PDB entry 6TM4 | X-ray diffraction, 1.89 A resolution | chains AAA and BBB

== Chain AAA ==
Molecule: PaaK-like ligase (AMP-dependent synthetase and ligase)
Source organism: Streptomyces sp. Tu 6176
UniProt: A0A022MRT4 (A0A022MRT4_9ACTN); numbering as in UniProt (aligned over 1-436)
Chain sequence (436 residues; row label = number of the first residue in the row):
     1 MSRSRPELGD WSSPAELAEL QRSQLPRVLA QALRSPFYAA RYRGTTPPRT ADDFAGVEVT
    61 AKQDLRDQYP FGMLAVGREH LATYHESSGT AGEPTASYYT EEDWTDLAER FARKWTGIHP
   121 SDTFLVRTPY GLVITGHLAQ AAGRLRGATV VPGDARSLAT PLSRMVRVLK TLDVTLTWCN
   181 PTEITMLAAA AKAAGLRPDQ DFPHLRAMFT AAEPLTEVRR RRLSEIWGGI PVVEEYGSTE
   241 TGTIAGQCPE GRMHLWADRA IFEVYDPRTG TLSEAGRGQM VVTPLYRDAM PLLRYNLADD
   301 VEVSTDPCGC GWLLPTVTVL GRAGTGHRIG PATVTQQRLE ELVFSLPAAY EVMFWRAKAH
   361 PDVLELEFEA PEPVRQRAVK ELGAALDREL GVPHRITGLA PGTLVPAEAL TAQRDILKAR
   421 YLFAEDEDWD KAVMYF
Disordered / not traced: 1-3, 322-324
Metal / ion sites: Mg2+ site 1: Glu79, Leu81 (shared with Gly147(BBB) of chain BBB); Mg2+ site 2: Gly147 (shared with Glu79(BBB), Leu81(BBB) of chain BBB); Zn2+: Cys248, His254, Cys308, Cys310
Ligand contacts:
  - 2-hydroxybenzoic acid (SAL), molecule 1: Arg127, Thr128, Pro129, Thr135, Arg156, Trp178, Cys179, Asn180, Ala211, Ala212
  - 2-hydroxybenzoic acid (SAL), molecule 2: Ile134, Thr135, Leu138, Trp178, Ala211, Ala212, Glu235, Tyr236, Gly237, Ser238, Thr239, Gly242, Thr243
From the paper describing this entry:
  - binding site for 2-hydroxybenzoic acid: Thr128, Thr135, Arg156, Trp178, Ala211, Ala212

== Chain BBB ==
Molecule: PaaK-like ligase (AMP-dependent synthetase and ligase)
Source organism: Streptomyces sp. Tu 6176
UniProt: A0A022MRT4 (A0A022MRT4_9ACTN); residue numbers follow UniProt; this construct covers 1-436
Chain sequence (437 residues; row label = number of the first residue in the row; numbering starts at 0):
     0 AMSRSRPELG DWSSPAELAE LQRSQLPRVL AQALRSPFYA ARYRGTTPPR TADDFAGVEV
    60 TAKQDLRDQY PFGMLAVGRE HLATYHESSG TAGEPTASYY TEEDWTDLAE RFARKWTGIH
   120 PSDTFLVRTP YGLVITGHLA QAAGRLRGAT VVPGDARSLA TPLSRMVRVL KTLDVTLTWC
   180 NPTEITMLAA AAKAAGLRPD QDFPHLRAMF TAAEPLTEVR RRRLSEIWGG IPVVEEYGST
   240 ETGTIAGQCP EGRMHLWADR AIFEVYDPRT GTLSEAGRGQ MVVTPLYRDA MPLLRYNLAD
   300 DVEVSTDPCG CGWLLPTVTV LGRAGTGHRI GPATVTQQRL EELVFSLPAA YEVMFWRAKA
   360 HPDVLELEFE APEPVRQRAV KELGAALDRE LGVPHRITGL APGTLVPAEA LTAQRDILKA
   420 RYLFAEDEDW DKAVMYF
Disordered / not traced: 322-326
Construct notes: expression tag (0)
Metal / ion sites: Mg2+ site 1: Glu79, Leu81 (shared with Gly147(AAA) of chain AAA); Mg2+ site 2: Gly147 (shared with Glu79(AAA), Leu81(AAA) of chain AAA); Zn2+: Cys248, His254, Cys308, Cys310
Ligand contacts:
  - adenosine monophosphate (AMP): Ser87, Ser88, Ala211, Ala212, Glu213, Pro214, Glu234, Glu235, Tyr236, Gly237, Ser238, Thr239, Glu240, Met253, Leu297, Asp299, Val319
  - 2-hydroxybenzoic acid (SAL), molecule 1: Thr128, Pro129, Thr135, Arg156, Trp178, Asn180, Ala211, Ala212
  - 2-hydroxybenzoic acid (SAL), molecule 2: Ile134, Leu138, Trp178, Ala211, Ala212, Glu235, Tyr236, Gly237, Ser238, Thr239, Gly242, Thr243

== How chain AAA and chain BBB interact ==
Pairs across the interface (206):
  Tyr69(AAA) - Arg167(BBB)  hydrogen bond
  Tyr69(AAA) - Thr171(BBB)  hydrogen bond
  Tyr69(AAA) - Leu172(BBB)
  Pro70(AAA) - Thr171(BBB)
  Pro70(AAA) - Leu172(BBB)  hydrophobic
  Phe71(AAA) - Leu172(BBB)  hydrophobic
  Arg78(AAA) - Thr123(BBB)  hydrogen bond
  Arg78(AAA) - Thr149(BBB)  hydrogen bond (backbone-side chain)
  Arg78(AAA) - Leu172(BBB)  hydrogen bond (side chain-backbone)
  Arg78(AAA) - Asp173(BBB)  salt bridge
  Glu79(AAA) - Pro120(BBB)
  Glu79(AAA) - Gly147(BBB)
  Leu81(AAA) - Gly147(BBB)
  Leu81(AAA) - Thr149(BBB)  hydrogen bond (backbone-side chain)
  Ala82(AAA) - Ala148(BBB)
  Ala82(AAA) - Thr149(BBB)
  Ala82(AAA) - Val150(BBB)  hydrogen bond (backbone-backbone)
  Thr83(AAA) - Arg144(BBB)
  Thr83(AAA) - Val150(BBB)
  Tyr84(AAA) - Val150(BBB)  hydrogen bond (backbone-backbone)
  Tyr84(AAA) - Val151(BBB)  hydrophobic
  Tyr84(AAA) - Pro152(BBB)
  Tyr84(AAA) - Leu172(BBB)  hydrophobic
  His85(AAA) - Pro152(BBB)
  Glu86(AAA) - Arg164(BBB)  salt bridge
  Glu86(AAA) - Arg167(BBB)  salt bridge
  Glu86(AAA) - Val168(BBB)
  Ser87(AAA) - Arg164(BBB)
  Ser88(AAA) - Ile416(BBB)
  Ser88(AAA) - Lys418(BBB)
  Gly89(AAA) - Asp415(BBB)
  Gly89(AAA) - Ile416(BBB)  hydrogen bond (backbone-backbone)
  Thr90(AAA) - Asp415(BBB)
  Ala91(AAA) - Arg414(BBB)
  Ala91(AAA) - Asp415(BBB)  hydrogen bond (backbone-side chain)
  Pro94(AAA) - Arg167(BBB)
  Glu101(AAA) - Arg144(BBB)  salt bridge
  Trp104(AAA) - Arg144(BBB)
  Pro120(AAA) - Glu79(BBB)
  Ser121(AAA) - Glu79(BBB)
  Thr123(AAA) - Arg78(BBB)  hydrogen bond
  Tyr130(AAA) - Tyr130(BBB)  hydrophobic
  Tyr130(AAA) - His137(BBB)
  Tyr130(AAA) - Pro152(BBB)
  Tyr130(AAA) - Asp154(BBB)
  Gly131(AAA) - Pro152(BBB)
  Gly131(AAA) - Asp154(BBB)  hydrogen bond (backbone-side chain)
  Gly131(AAA) - Ala159(BBB)
  Gly131(AAA) - Thr160(BBB)
  Leu132(AAA) - Val151(BBB)  hydrophobic
  Leu132(AAA) - Pro152(BBB)  hydrogen bond (backbone-backbone)
  Leu132(AAA) - Thr160(BBB)
  Leu132(AAA) - Arg164(BBB)
  Leu132(AAA) - Met165(BBB)  hydrophobic
  His137(AAA) - Tyr130(BBB)
  His137(AAA) - Gln140(BBB)  hydrogen bond
  His137(AAA) - Pro152(BBB)
  Gln140(AAA) - His137(BBB)  hydrogen bond
  Arg144(AAA) - Ala82(BBB)
  Arg144(AAA) - Thr83(BBB)
  Arg144(AAA) - Glu101(BBB)  salt bridge
  Gly147(AAA) - Glu79(BBB)
  Ala148(AAA) - Ala82(BBB)
  Thr149(AAA) - Arg78(BBB)  hydrogen bond (side chain-backbone)
  Thr149(AAA) - Leu81(BBB)  hydrogen bond (side chain-backbone)
  Thr149(AAA) - Ala82(BBB)
  Val150(AAA) - Ala82(BBB)  hydrogen bond (backbone-backbone)
  Val150(AAA) - Thr83(BBB)
  Val150(AAA) - Tyr84(BBB)  hydrogen bond (backbone-backbone)
  Val151(AAA) - Leu132(BBB)  hydrophobic
  Pro152(AAA) - Tyr84(BBB)
  Pro152(AAA) - Tyr130(BBB)
  Pro152(AAA) - Gly131(BBB)
  Pro152(AAA) - Leu132(BBB)  hydrogen bond (backbone-backbone)
  Pro152(AAA) - His137(BBB)
  Gly153(AAA) - Gly131(BBB)
  Asp154(AAA) - Tyr130(BBB)
  Asp154(AAA) - Gly131(BBB)  hydrogen bond (side chain-backbone)
  Asp154(AAA) - Asp154(BBB)
  Arg156(AAA) - Arg156(BBB)
  Arg156(AAA) - Ser157(BBB)
  Arg156(AAA) - Leu158(BBB)  hydrogen bond (backbone-backbone)
  Arg156(AAA) - Ile416(BBB)
  Arg156(AAA) - Leu417(BBB)  hydrogen bond (side chain-backbone)
  Arg156(AAA) - Tyr435(BBB)
  Arg156(AAA) - Phe436(BBB)
  Ser157(AAA) - Arg156(BBB)
  Leu158(AAA) - Arg156(BBB)  hydrogen bond (backbone-backbone)
  Ala159(AAA) - Gly131(BBB)
  Thr160(AAA) - Gly131(BBB)
  Thr160(AAA) - Leu132(BBB)
  Arg164(AAA) - Glu86(BBB)  salt bridge
  Arg164(AAA) - Ser87(BBB)
  Arg164(AAA) - Ala91(BBB)
  Arg164(AAA) - Leu132(BBB)
  Met165(AAA) - Leu132(BBB)  hydrophobic
  Arg167(AAA) - Tyr69(BBB)
  Arg167(AAA) - Glu86(BBB)  salt bridge
  Arg167(AAA) - Ala91(BBB)  hydrogen bond (side chain-backbone)
  Arg167(AAA) - Pro94(BBB)
  Val168(AAA) - Glu86(BBB)
  Thr171(AAA) - Tyr69(BBB)  hydrogen bond
  Thr171(AAA) - Pro70(BBB)
  Leu172(AAA) - Pro70(BBB)  hydrophobic
  Leu172(AAA) - Phe71(BBB)  hydrophobic
  Leu172(AAA) - Arg78(BBB)  hydrogen bond (backbone-side chain)
  Leu172(AAA) - Tyr84(BBB)  hydrophobic
  Asp173(AAA) - Arg78(BBB)  salt bridge
  Asn180(AAA) - Tyr435(BBB)  hydrogen bond
  Thr182(AAA) - Ala419(BBB)
  Thr182(AAA) - Tyr421(BBB)  hydrogen bond
  Thr182(AAA) - Tyr435(BBB)
  Glu183(AAA) - Tyr435(BBB)
  Glu183(AAA) - Phe436(BBB)
  Met186(AAA) - Met434(BBB)  hydrophobic
  Ala212(AAA) - Lys418(BBB)
  Glu213(AAA) - Ala419(BBB)
  Glu213(AAA) - Tyr421(BBB)
  Arg219(AAA) - Tyr421(BBB)
  His327(AAA) - Leu422(BBB)
  His327(AAA) - Ala424(BBB)
  Val334(AAA) - Leu422(BBB)
  Thr335(AAA) - Leu422(BBB)
  Gln336(AAA) - Arg420(BBB)
  Gln336(AAA) - Tyr421(BBB)  hydrogen bond (side chain-backbone)
  Gln336(AAA) - Leu422(BBB)  hydrogen bond (side chain-backbone)
  Leu339(AAA) - Leu422(BBB)  hydrophobic
  Phe354(AAA) - Val433(BBB)  hydrophobic
  Trp355(AAA) - Tyr421(BBB)
  Trp355(AAA) - Val433(BBB)
  Arg356(AAA) - Tyr421(BBB)
  Arg356(AAA) - Trp429(BBB)  hydrogen bond (side chain-backbone)
  Arg356(AAA) - Asp430(BBB)
  Arg356(AAA) - Ala432(BBB)
  Ala357(AAA) - Tyr421(BBB)  hydrogen bond (backbone-backbone)
  Ala357(AAA) - Leu422(BBB)
  Ala357(AAA) - Phe423(BBB)  hydrogen bond (backbone-backbone)
  Ala357(AAA) - Trp429(BBB)
  Lys358(AAA) - Phe423(BBB)
  Lys358(AAA) - Ala424(BBB)
  Lys358(AAA) - Glu425(BBB)
  Lys358(AAA) - Glu427(BBB)
  Lys358(AAA) - Trp429(BBB)
  Ala359(AAA) - Leu422(BBB)
  Ala359(AAA) - Phe423(BBB)  hydrogen bond (backbone-backbone)
  Ala359(AAA) - Ala424(BBB)
  Ala359(AAA) - Glu425(BBB)  hydrogen bond (backbone-backbone)
  His360(AAA) - Glu425(BBB)  salt bridge
  Pro361(AAA) - Glu425(BBB)
  Glu365(AAA) - Trp429(BBB)
  Glu367(AAA) - Trp429(BBB)
  Leu404(AAA) - Met434(BBB)
  Val405(AAA) - Val433(BBB)  hydrophobic
  Arg414(AAA) - Ala91(BBB)
  Asp415(AAA) - Gly89(BBB)
  Asp415(AAA) - Thr90(BBB)
  Asp415(AAA) - Ala91(BBB)  hydrogen bond (side chain-backbone)
  Ile416(AAA) - Ser88(BBB)
  Ile416(AAA) - Gly89(BBB)  hydrogen bond (backbone-backbone)
  Ile416(AAA) - Arg156(BBB)
  Leu417(AAA) - Arg156(BBB)  hydrogen bond (backbone-side chain)
  Lys418(AAA) - Ser88(BBB)
  Lys418(AAA) - Ala212(BBB)
  Ala419(AAA) - Thr182(BBB)
  Ala419(AAA) - Glu213(BBB)
  Tyr421(AAA) - Thr182(BBB)  hydrogen bond
  Tyr421(AAA) - Glu213(BBB)
  Tyr421(AAA) - Arg219(BBB)
  Tyr421(AAA) - Gln336(BBB)  hydrogen bond (backbone-side chain)
  Tyr421(AAA) - Trp355(BBB)
  Tyr421(AAA) - Arg356(BBB)
  Tyr421(AAA) - Ala357(BBB)  hydrogen bond (backbone-backbone)
  Leu422(AAA) - His327(BBB)
  Leu422(AAA) - Val334(BBB)
  Leu422(AAA) - Thr335(BBB)
  Leu422(AAA) - Gln336(BBB)  hydrogen bond (backbone-side chain)
  Leu422(AAA) - Ala357(BBB)
  Phe423(AAA) - Ala357(BBB)  hydrogen bond (backbone-backbone)
  Phe423(AAA) - Lys358(BBB)
  Phe423(AAA) - Ala359(BBB)  hydrogen bond (backbone-backbone)
  Ala424(AAA) - His327(BBB)
  Ala424(AAA) - Lys358(BBB)
  Ala424(AAA) - Ala359(BBB)
  Glu425(AAA) - Lys358(BBB)
  Glu425(AAA) - Ala359(BBB)  hydrogen bond (backbone-backbone)
  Glu425(AAA) - His360(BBB)  salt bridge
  Glu425(AAA) - Pro361(BBB)
  Glu427(AAA) - Lys358(BBB)
  Trp429(AAA) - Arg356(BBB)  hydrogen bond (backbone-side chain)
  Trp429(AAA) - Ala357(BBB)
  Trp429(AAA) - Lys358(BBB)
  Trp429(AAA) - Glu365(BBB)
  Trp429(AAA) - Glu367(BBB)
  Asp430(AAA) - Arg356(BBB)  salt bridge
  Ala432(AAA) - Arg356(BBB)
  Val433(AAA) - Trp355(BBB)
  Val433(AAA) - Leu404(BBB)
  Val433(AAA) - Val405(BBB)  hydrophobic
  Met434(AAA) - Met186(BBB)  hydrophobic
  Met434(AAA) - Leu404(BBB)
  Met434(AAA) - Ala409(BBB)  hydrophobic
  Tyr435(AAA) - Arg156(BBB)
  Tyr435(AAA) - Asn180(BBB)  hydrogen bond
  Tyr435(AAA) - Thr182(BBB)
  Phe436(AAA) - Arg156(BBB)
  Phe436(AAA) - Glu183(BBB)
Also at the interface, not in a pair above, chain AAA (98 interface residues in all): Val133, Ala155, Leu364, Pro406, Ala409, Gln413, Arg420
Also at the interface, not in a pair above, chain BBB (98 interface residues in all): His85, Gly92, Trp104, Val133, Gly153, Ala155, Leu339, Phe354, Leu364, Pro406, Gln413

== Overview ==
The chain AAA/chain BBB interface involves 98 residues from each chain; the contacts include 48 hydrogen bonds
and 11 salt bridges. Polar contacts include Arg78(AAA)-Asp173(BBB), Glu86(AAA)-Arg164(BBB) and
Glu86(AAA)-Arg167(BBB). Ligands of chain AAA: 2-hydroxybenzoic acid. The paper reports a binding site for
2-hydroxybenzoic acid at Thr128(AAA), Thr135(AAA) and Arg156(AAA) among others.
Chain AAA is PaaK-like ligase (AMP-dependent synthetase and ligase) and chain BBB is PaaK-like ligase
(AMP-dependent synthetase and ligase), both from Streptomyces sp. Tu 6176; the structure, NatL2 in complex
with two molecules of salicylic acid, was determined by X-ray diffraction (same publication as 6SIW).
